1AAJ - chain A; structure by X-ray diffraction, 1.80 A resolution.

== Chain A ==
Molecule: Amicyanin
From: Paracoccus denitrificans
Reference sequence: P22364 (AMCY_PARDE); residues 1-105 here correspond to UniProt positions 27-131 (UniProt number = residue number + 26)
Chain sequence (105 residues; each row starts with the number of its first residue):
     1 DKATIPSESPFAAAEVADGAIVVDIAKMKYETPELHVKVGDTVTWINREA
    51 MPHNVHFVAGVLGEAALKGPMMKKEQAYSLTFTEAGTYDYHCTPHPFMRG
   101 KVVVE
UniProt features mapped onto this chain:
  - binding site (Cu cation): H53, C92, H95, M98

== Summary ==
From UniProt: 4 Cu cation-binding residues.
Chain A is Amicyanin (Paracoccus denitrificans); the structure, Crystal structure analysis of amicyanin and
apoamicyanin from paracoccus denitrificans at 2.0 angstroms and 1.8 angstroms ..., was determined by X-ray
diffraction, deposited together with 1AAN.
